2LDB - chains A and D of the 4 polymer chains in the assembly; structure by X-ray diffraction, 3.00 A resolution.

Chain A (and D):
Name: L-lactate dehydrogenase
Source organism: Geobacillus stearothermophilus
Notes: EC 1.1.1.27; chain D of this document is another copy of the same molecule, construct and numbering; everything in this record applies to it too
Reference sequence: P00344 (LDH_BACST); residues 15-331 here correspond to UniProt positions 1-317 (UniProt number = residue number - 14)
Sequence (317 residues; numbered 15 to 331; the number before each row is that of its first residue):
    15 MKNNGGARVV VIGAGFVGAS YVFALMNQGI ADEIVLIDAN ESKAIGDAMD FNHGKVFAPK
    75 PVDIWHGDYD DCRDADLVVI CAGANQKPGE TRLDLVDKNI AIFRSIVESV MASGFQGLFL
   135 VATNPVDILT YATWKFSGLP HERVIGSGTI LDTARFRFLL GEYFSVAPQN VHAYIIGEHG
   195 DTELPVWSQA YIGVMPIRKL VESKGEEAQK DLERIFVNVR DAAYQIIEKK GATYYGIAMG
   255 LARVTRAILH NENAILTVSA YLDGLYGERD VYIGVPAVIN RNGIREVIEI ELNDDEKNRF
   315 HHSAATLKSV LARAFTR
Disordered / not traced: 80-81, 99-106, 219-224
Residues lining bound ligands:
  - 1,6-di-O-phosphono-beta-D-fructofuranose (FBP): Arg171, Gln183, Asn184, Val185, His186, Tyr188, Gly207, Ile269
  - NAD (nicotinamide-adenine-dinucleotide): Ile26, Gly27, Ala28, Gly29, Phe30, Val31, Gly32, Asp52, Ala53, Asn54, Tyr83, Cys95, Ala96, Gly97, Ile116, Ala136, Thr137, Asn138, Val140, Ser161, Leu165, His193, Thr247, Ile251
Curated features (UniProtKB/Swiss-Prot):
  - active site: His193 (Proton acceptor)
  - binding site (NAD(+)): Phe30, Val31, Asp52, Lys57, Tyr83, Gly97, Ala98, Ser119, Ala136 to Asn138, Ser161
  - binding site (substrate): Gln100, Arg106, Asn138 to Asp141, Asp166 to Arg169, Thr247
  - binding site (beta-D-fructose 1,6-bisphosphate): Arg171, Gln183 to His186
  - modified residue: Tyr238 (Phosphotyrosine)

Interface between chain A and chain D:
Contacting residue pairs - 44 pairs, chain A then chain D:
  Phe178(A) with Arg299(D)
  Ser179(A) with Asn267(D); Arg299(D), hydrogen bond (backbone-side chain)
  Val180(A) with Asn267(D)
  Ala181(A) with Glu266(D); Asn267(D), hydrogen bond (backbone-backbone)
  Asn184(A) with Asn267(D); Ala268(D); Ile269(D), hydrogen bond (side chain-backbone)
  His186(A) with His186(D); Val208(D)
  Tyr188(A) with Val208(D), hydrophobic
  Gln203(A) with Val208(D), hydrogen bond (side chain-backbone); Met209(D), hydrogen bond; Pro210(D)
  Tyr205(A) with Tyr205(D), hydrophobic; Val208(D), hydrogen bond (side chain-backbone); Pro210(D)
  Val208(A) with His186(D); Tyr188(D), hydrophobic; Gln203(D), hydrogen bond (backbone-side chain); Tyr205(D), hydrogen bond (backbone-side chain); Ile304(D), hydrophobic
  Met209(A) with Gln203(D), hydrogen bond; Glu303(D); Ile304(D), hydrophobic; Glu305(D), hydrogen bond (side chain-backbone)
  Pro210(A) with Gln203(D); Tyr205(D)
  Arg212(A) with Glu305(D), salt bridge
  Glu266(A) with Ala181(D)
  Asn267(A) with Ser179(D); Val180(D); Ala181(D), hydrogen bond (backbone-backbone); Asn184(D)
  Ala268(A) with Asn184(D)
  Ile269(A) with Asn184(D), hydrogen bond (backbone-side chain)
  Arg299(A) with Phe178(D); Ser179(D), hydrogen bond (side chain-backbone)
  Glu303(A) with Met209(D)
  Ile304(A) with Val208(D), hydrophobic; Met209(D), hydrophobic
  Glu305(A) with Met209(D), hydrogen bond (backbone-side chain); Arg212(D), salt bridge
Other interface residues (no listed pair), chain A (24 interface residues in all): Ile206, Gly207, Val292
Other interface residues (no listed pair), chain D (24 interface residues in all): Ile206, Gly207, Val292

Overview:
Chain A and chain D each contribute 24 residues to their interface, with 14 hydrogen bonds and 2 salt bridges.
Among the polar pairs are Arg212(A)-Glu305(D), Ser179(A)-Arg299(D) and Asn184(A)-Ile269(D). Chain A binds NAD
and 1,6-di-O-phosphono-beta-D-fructofuranose.
Both chains are L-lactate dehydrogenase (Geobacillus stearothermophilus). Entry 2LDB (Structure determination
and refinement of bacillus stearothermophilus lactate dehydrogenase) was determined by X-ray diffraction (same
publication as 1LDB).
